PDB entry 6E11 | electron microscopy, 4.23 A resolution (low resolution: residue-level contacts below are approximate; hydrogen-bond / salt-bridge calls are withheld) | chains D and E of the 28 polymer chains in the assembly

# Chain D (and E)
Protein: Exported protein 2
Source organism: Plasmodium falciparum (isolate 3D7)
Notes: chain E of this document is another copy of the same molecule, construct and numbering; everything in this record applies to it too
UniProt: Q8IKC8 (Q8IKC8_PLAF7); residues 1-287 here = UniProt positions 1-287
Chain sequence (287 residues; each row starts with the number of its first residue):
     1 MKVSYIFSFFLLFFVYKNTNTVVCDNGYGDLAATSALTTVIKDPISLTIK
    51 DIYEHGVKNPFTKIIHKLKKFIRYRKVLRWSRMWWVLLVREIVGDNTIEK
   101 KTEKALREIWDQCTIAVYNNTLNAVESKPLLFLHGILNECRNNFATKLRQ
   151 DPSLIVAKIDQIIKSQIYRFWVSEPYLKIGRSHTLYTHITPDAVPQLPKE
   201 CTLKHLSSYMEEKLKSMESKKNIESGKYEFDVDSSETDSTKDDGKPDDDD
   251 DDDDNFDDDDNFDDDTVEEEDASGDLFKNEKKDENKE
Not modelled in the structure: 1-26, 236-287 (chain E: 1-26, 237-287)
Disulfide bonds: Cys113-Cys140

# How chain D and chain E interact
Pairs across the interface - 53 pairs, chain D then chain E:
  Asp30(D) - Tyr28(E)
  Ala33(D) - Tyr28(E)
  Thr34(D) - Tyr28(E)
  Thr34(D) - Leu31(E)
  Leu37(D) - Tyr28(E)
  Leu37(D) - Ser35(E)
  Thr38(D) - Ser35(E)
  Ile41(D) - Ala32(E)
  Ile41(D) - Ser35(E)
  Ile41(D) - Ala36(E)
  Lys42(D) - Ser35(E)
  Lys42(D) - Thr38(E)
  Lys42(D) - Thr39(E)
  Ile45(D) - Thr39(E)
  Ile45(D) - Val40(E)
  Ser46(D) - Asp43(E)
  Ile49(D) - Thr39(E)
  Ile49(D) - Pro44(E)
  Lys50(D) - Leu47(E)
  Tyr53(D) - Leu47(E)
  Tyr53(D) - Thr48(E)
  Tyr53(D) - Asp51(E)
  Lys58(D) - Asp51(E)
  Ile72(D) - Lys101(E)
  Arg73(D) - Lys101(E)
  Tyr74(D) - Lys101(E)
  Tyr118(D) - Glu99(E)
  Tyr118(D) - Lys101(E)
  Tyr118(D) - Thr102(E)
  Asn119(D) - Thr102(E)
  Asn119(D) - Leu106(E)
  Asn120(D) - Leu148(E)
  Asn120(D) - Gln150(E)
  Asn120(D) - Asp151(E)
  Asn120(D) - Ser153(E)
  Asn120(D) - Ile155(E)
  Thr121(D) - Thr102(E)
  Thr121(D) - Ser153(E)
  Leu122(D) - Val93(E)
  Leu122(D) - Ile98(E)
  Leu122(D) - Glu99(E)
  Leu122(D) - Ser153(E)
  Asn123(D) - Val93(E)
  Asn123(D) - Asn96(E)
  Asn123(D) - Ser153(E)
  Ala124(D) - Thr97(E)
  Ser127(D) - Thr97(E)
  Lys128(D) - Asn96(E)
  Leu131(D) - Pro152(E)
  Gly135(D) - Gln150(E)
  Asn138(D) - Gln150(E)
  Glu139(D) - Gln150(E)
  Asn142(D) - Gln150(E)
Also at the interface, not in a pair above, chain D (33 interface residues in all): Gly29, Lys76, Val117
Also at the interface, not in a pair above, chain E (31 interface residues in all): Val89, Ile92, Glu103, Arg149

# Summary
33 residues of chain D and 31 residues of chain E are in contact.
Both chains are Exported protein 2 (Plasmodium falciparum (isolate 3D7)). Entry 6E11 (PTEX Core Complex in the
Resetting (Compact) State) was determined by electron microscopy (same publication as 6E10).
